PDB entry 6I0D | X-ray diffraction, 3.60 A resolution | chains K and N of the 16 polymer chains in the assembly

[Chain K]
Molecule: NADH-quinone oxidoreductase subunit 11
From: Thermus thermophilus HB8
Notes: EC 1.6.5.11
UniProt: Q56226 (NQO11_THET8); numbering as in UniProt (aligned over 1-95)
Chain sequence (95 residues; row label = number of the first residue in the row):
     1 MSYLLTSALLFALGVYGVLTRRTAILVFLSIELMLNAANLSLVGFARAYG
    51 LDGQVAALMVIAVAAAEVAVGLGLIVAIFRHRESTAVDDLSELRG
What the authors report for this chain:
  - conformationally variable residues (side-chain flip): Ile25 to Glu32, Glu67
  - contacts within the chain: Glu32-Glu67 (water-mediated contact) (from molecular simulation)

[Chain N]
Molecule: NADH-quinone oxidoreductase subunit 14
From: Thermus thermophilus HB8
Notes: EC 1.6.5.11
UniProt: Q56229 (NQO14_THET8); numbering as in UniProt (aligned over 1-427)
Chain sequence (427 residues; row label = number of the first residue in the row):
     1 MTLAILAVFSVALTLLGFVLPPQGVKRATLLGLALALASLLLTWGKPFAF
    51 GPYAVDGVSQVFTLLALLGALWTVGLVRSGRFEFYLLVLYAALGMHLLAS
   101 TRHLLLMLVALEALSLPLYALATWRRGQGLEAALKYFLLGALAAAFFLYG
   151 AALFYGATGSLVLGAPGEGPLYALALGLLLVGLGFKAALAPFHFWTPDVY
   201 QGSPTPVVLFMATSVKAAAFAALLRVAAPPEALALLVALSVVVGNLAALA
   251 QKEAKRLLAYSSIAHAGYMALALYTGNAQALGFYLLTYVLATGLAFAVLS
   301 QISPDRVPLEALRGLYRKDPLLGLAFLVAMLSLLGLPPLAGFWGKYLAFA
   351 EAARAGAWGVLVLALVTSAVSAYYYLGLGLAVFARPEETPFRPGPPWARA
   401 AVVAAGVLLLALGLLPGLVLPALAAGG

[Interface between chain K and chain N]
Pairs across the interface - 50 pairs, chain K then chain N:
  Leu4(K) - Tyr149(N)
  Ser7(K) - Tyr149(N)  hydrogen bond
  Ala8(K) - Tyr149(N)  hydrogen bond (backbone-side chain)
  Phe11(K) - Ala145(N)
  Phe11(K) - Tyr149(N)  hydrophobic
  Val27(K) - Leu138(N)  hydrophobic
  Phe28(K) - Phe137(N)  hydrophobic
  Ile31(K) - Leu138(N)  hydrophobic
  Ile31(K) - Ala141(N)  hydrophobic
  Met34(K) - Leu142(N)  hydrophobic
  Met34(K) - Ala145(N)  hydrophobic
  Leu35(K) - Ala145(N)  hydrophobic
  Leu35(K) - Leu148(N)
  Ala38(K) - Leu148(N)  hydrophobic
  Phe45(K) - Ala152(N)
  Phe45(K) - Leu153(N)  hydrophobic
  Phe45(K) - Tyr155(N)
  Phe45(K) - Gly156(N)
  Ala46(K) - Tyr155(N)
  Tyr49(K) - Tyr155(N)  hydrogen bond (backbone-side chain)
  Tyr49(K) - Gly156(N)  hydrogen bond (side chain-backbone)
  Tyr49(K) - Gly159(N)
  Gly50(K) - Tyr155(N)
  Leu51(K) - Tyr155(N)
  Asp52(K) - Tyr155(N)
  Gly53(K) - Tyr155(N)
  Ala56(K) - Leu105(N)
  Val60(K) - Leu105(N)  hydrophobic
  Val60(K) - Leu148(N)  hydrophobic
  Val63(K) - Val109(N)  hydrophobic
  Val63(K) - Glu112(N)
  Glu67(K) - Glu112(N)
  Gly71(K) - Phe137(N)
  Ile78(K) - Leu130(N)
  Ile78(K) - Leu134(N)  hydrophobic
  Val87(K) - Leu134(N)  hydrophobic
  Leu90(K) - Glu131(N)
  Leu90(K) - Lys135(N)
  Ser91(K) - Glu131(N)  hydrogen bond (backbone-side chain)
  Glu92(K) - Gln128(N)
  Glu92(K) - Glu131(N)  hydrogen bond (backbone-side chain)
  Leu93(K) - Gln128(N)
  Leu93(K) - Glu131(N)  hydrogen bond (backbone-side chain)
  Leu93(K) - Asp198(N)
  Leu93(K) - Gln201(N)
  Leu93(K) - Gly202(N)
  Leu93(K) - Arg306(N)
  Arg94(K) - Arg256(N)  hydrogen bond (backbone-side chain)
  Gly95(K) - Gln251(N)
  Gly95(K) - Arg256(N)
Interface residues without a listed pair, chain K (36 interface residues in all): Val18, Ser41, Leu42, Met59, Val70, Leu74
Interface residues without a listed pair, chain N (33 interface residues in all): Leu108, Leu116, Arg126, Gly127, Ala132, Ala133, Phe146

[Overview]
The interface between chain K and chain N involves 36 residues on one side and 33 on the other, with 8
hydrogen bonds. Polar contacts include Ser7(K)-Tyr149(N), Ala8(K)-Tyr149(N) and Tyr49(K)-Tyr155(N). The paper
reports conformational variability at Ile25(K) and Glu67(K); contacts within the chain involving Glu32(K) and
Glu67(K).
Chain K is NADH-quinone oxidoreductase subunit 11 and chain N is NADH-quinone oxidoreductase subunit 14, both
from Thermus thermophilus HB8; the structure, Respiratory complex I from Thermus thermophilus with bound
Decyl-Ubiquinone, was determined by X-ray diffraction (same publication as 6I1P, 6Q8O, 6Q8W, 6Q8X, 6Y11, 6ZIY
and 3 further entries).
